5L68 - chains P and Q of the 28 polymer chains in the assembly; structure by X-ray diffraction, 2.80 A resolution.

== Chain P ==
Protein: Proteasome subunit alpha type-3
Organism: Saccharomyces cerevisiae (strain ATCC 204508 / S288c)
Notes: EC 3.4.25.1
Reference sequence: P23638 (PSA3_YEAST); residues 0-257 here correspond to UniProt positions 1-258 (UniProt number = residue number + 1)
Chain sequence (258 residues; numbered 0 to 257; the number before each row is that of its first residue; numbering starts at 0):
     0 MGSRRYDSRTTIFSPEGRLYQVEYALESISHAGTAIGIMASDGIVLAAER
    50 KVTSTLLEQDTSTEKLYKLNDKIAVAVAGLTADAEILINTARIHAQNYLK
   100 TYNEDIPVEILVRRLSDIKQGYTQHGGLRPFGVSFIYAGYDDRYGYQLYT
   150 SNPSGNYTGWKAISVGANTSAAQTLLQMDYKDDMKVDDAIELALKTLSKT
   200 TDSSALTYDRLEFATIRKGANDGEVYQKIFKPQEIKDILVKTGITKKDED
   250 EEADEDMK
Disordered / not traced: 0, 245-257
Curated features (UniProtKB/Swiss-Prot):
  - cross-link (Glycyl lysine isopeptide (Lys-Gly)): Lys99 (interchain with G-Cter in ubiquitin), Lys198 (interchain with G-Cter in ubiquitin), Lys230 (interchain with G-Cter in ubiquitin)

== Chain Q ==
Protein: Proteasome subunit alpha type-4
Organism: Saccharomyces cerevisiae (strain ATCC 204508 / S288c)
Notes: EC 3.4.25.1
Reference sequence: P40303 (PSA4_YEAST); residues -1 to 252 here correspond to UniProt positions 1-254 (UniProt number = residue number + 2)
Chain sequence (254 residues; row label = number of the first residue in the row; numbers below 1 keep their minus sign (Met-1 is residue -1)):
    -1 MSGYDRALSIFSPDGHIFQVEYALEAVKRGTCAVGVKGKNCVVLGCERRS
    49 TLKLQDTRITPSKVSKIDSHVVLSFSGLNADSRILIEKARVEAQSHRLTL
    99 EDPVTVEYLTRYVAGVQQRYTQSGGVRPFGVSTLIAGFDPRDDEPKLYQT
   149 EPSGIYSSWSAQTIGRNSKTVREFLEKNYDRKEPPATVEECVKLTVRSLL
   199 EVVQTGAKNIEITVVKPDSDIVALSSEEINQYVTQIEQEKQEQQEQDKKK
   249 KSNH
Disordered / not traced: -1 to 0, 241-252
Curated features (UniProtKB/Swiss-Prot):
  - modified residue: Thr58 (Phosphothreonine)

== Chain P / chain Q interface ==
Pairs across the interface (74; chain P residue first):
  Arg3(P) - Arg4(Q)  hydrogen bond (backbone-side chain)
  Asp6(P) - Tyr2(Q)  hydrogen bond
  Asp6(P) - Arg4(Q)  salt bridge
  Arg8(P) - Arg4(Q)
  Thr10(P) - Leu6(Q)
  Thr10(P) - Arg125(Q)
  Ile11(P) - Gln17(Q)
  Phe12(P) - Gln17(Q)
  Phe12(P) - Tyr20(Q)  hydrophobic
  Phe12(P) - Ala21(Q)  hydrophobic
  Phe12(P) - Ala24(Q)  hydrophobic
  Phe12(P) - Leu76(Q)  hydrophobic
  Phe12(P) - Arg125(Q)
  Phe12(P) - Pro126(Q)
  Phe12(P) - Gly128(Q)
  Ser13(P) - Tyr20(Q)
  Pro14(P) - Tyr20(Q)  hydrophobic
  Pro14(P) - Glu23(Q)
  Glu15(P) - Glu23(Q)
  Glu15(P) - Arg27(Q)  hydrogen bond (backbone-side chain)
  Gly16(P) - Tyr20(Q)
  Gly16(P) - Glu23(Q)
  Gly16(P) - Ala24(Q)
  Gly16(P) - Arg27(Q)  hydrogen bond (backbone-side chain)
  Arg17(P) - Arg27(Q)
  Leu18(P) - Arg125(Q)
  Met38(P) - Asp54(Q)
  Arg112(P) - Arg81(Q)
  Ser115(P) - Arg81(Q)  hydrogen bond (backbone-side chain)
  Asp116(P) - Arg81(Q)  salt bridge
  Gln119(P) - Ala78(Q)
  Gln119(P) - Asp79(Q)
  Gln119(P) - Ile82(Q)
  Thr122(P) - Arg125(Q)  hydrogen bond (backbone-side chain)
  Gln123(P) - Asp79(Q)
  Gln123(P) - Tyr118(Q)
  Gln123(P) - Val124(Q)
  Gln123(P) - Arg125(Q)  hydrogen bond (backbone-backbone)
  Gln123(P) - Pro126(Q)
  Gln123(P) - Phe127(Q)
  His124(P) - Gly123(Q)
  His124(P) - Val124(Q)
  Gly125(P) - Tyr2(Q)
  Gly125(P) - Gly123(Q)
  Gly126(P) - Tyr2(Q)
  Tyr143(P) - Arg56(Q)  hydrogen bond (backbone-side chain)
  Tyr143(P) - Ile57(Q)  hydrophobic
  Tyr145(P) - Arg56(Q)  hydrogen bond (backbone-side chain)
  Gln146(P) - Ile57(Q)
  Leu147(P) - Ile57(Q)
  Tyr148(P) - Ile57(Q)
  Ser153(P) - Ala78(Q)
  Gly154(P) - Ala78(Q)
  Gly154(P) - Arg81(Q)  hydrogen bond (backbone-side chain)
  Asn155(P) - Asn77(Q)
  Tyr156(P) - Pro59(Q)  hydrophobic
  Tyr156(P) - Arg81(Q)
  Thr157(P) - Gln53(Q)
  Gly158(P) - Gln53(Q)
  Gly158(P) - Asp54(Q)  hydrogen bond (backbone-backbone)
  Gly158(P) - Ile57(Q)
  Gly158(P) - Thr58(Q)  hydrogen bond (backbone-side chain)
  Trp159(P) - Leu50(Q)  hydrophobic
  Trp159(P) - Lys51(Q)
  Trp159(P) - Leu52(Q)
  Trp159(P) - Gln53(Q)
  Trp159(P) - Asp54(Q)
  Lys160(P) - Leu52(Q)  hydrogen bond (backbone-backbone)
  Lys160(P) - Gln53(Q)
  Lys160(P) - Asp54(Q)
  Ala161(P) - Leu52(Q)
  Gln172(P) - Leu52(Q)
  Leu175(P) - Leu52(Q)
  Gln176(P) - Leu52(Q)
Also at the interface, not in a pair above, chain P (41 interface residues in all): Glu108, Tyr179

== In short ==
41 residues of chain P face 31 of chain Q across their interface, with 13 hydrogen bonds and 2 salt bridges.
Polar contacts include Asp6(P)-Arg4(Q), Asp116(P)-Arg81(Q) and Arg3(P)-Arg4(Q).
Here chain P is Proteasome subunit alpha type-3 and chain Q is Proteasome subunit alpha type-4, both from
Saccharomyces cerevisiae (strain ATCC 204508 / S288c). Entry 5L68 (Yeast 20S proteasome with mouse beta5i
(1-138) and mouse beta6 (97-111; 118-133) in complex with epoxyketone ...) was determined by X-ray
diffraction, deposited together with 5L52, 5L54, 5L55, 5L5A, 5L5B, 5L5D and 30 further entries.
